Entry 9EGO (electron microscopy, 3.20 A resolution); this record covers chains A and S of the 5 polymer chains in the assembly.

# Chain A
Name: Guanine nucleotide-binding protein G(i) subunit alpha-1
Organism: Homo sapiens
Reference sequence: P63096 (GNAI1_HUMAN); residue numbers follow UniProt; this construct covers 1-354
Amino-acid sequence (354 residues; row label = number of the first residue in the row):
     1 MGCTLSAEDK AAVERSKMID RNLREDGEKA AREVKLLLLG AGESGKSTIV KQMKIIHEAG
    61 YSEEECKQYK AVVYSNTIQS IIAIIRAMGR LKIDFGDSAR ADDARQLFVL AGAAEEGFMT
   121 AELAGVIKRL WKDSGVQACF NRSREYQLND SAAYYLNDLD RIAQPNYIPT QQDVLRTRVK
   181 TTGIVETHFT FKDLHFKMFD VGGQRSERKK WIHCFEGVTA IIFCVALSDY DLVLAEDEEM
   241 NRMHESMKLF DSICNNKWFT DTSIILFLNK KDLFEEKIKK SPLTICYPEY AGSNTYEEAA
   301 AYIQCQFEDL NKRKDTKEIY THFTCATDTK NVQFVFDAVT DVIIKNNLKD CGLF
Not modelled in the structure: 1-2, 55-181, 233-239
UniProt features mapped onto this chain:
  - region: Lys35 to Thr48 (G1 motif), Asp173 to Thr181 (G2 motif), Phe196 to Arg205 (G3 motif), Ile265 to Asp272 (G4 motif), Thr324 to Thr329 (G5 motif)
  - binding site (GTP): Glu43 to Thr48, Ser151, Leu175 to Thr181, Asp200 to Gln204, Asn269 to Asp272, Ala326
  - binding site (Mg(2+)): Ser47, Thr181
  - modified residue: Arg178 (ADP-ribosylarginine), Gln204 (Deamidated glutamine), Cys351 (ADP-ribosylcysteine)
  - lipidation: Gly2 (N-myristoyl glycine), Cys3 (S-palmitoyl cysteine)
  - natural variant: Gly40 (G40C: In NEDHISB; G40R: In NEDHISB), Gly45 (G45D: In NEDHISB), Thr48 (T48I: In NEDHISB; T48K: In NEDHISB), Gln52 (Q52P: In NEDHISB), Ser75 (deletion: In NEDHISB; uncertain significance), Gln172 (deletion: In NEDHISB), Asp173 (D173V: In NEDHISB), Glu186 to Phe189 (deletion: In NEDHISB; uncertain significance), Cys224 (C224Y: In NEDHISB), Lys270 (K270N: In NEDHISB; K270R: In NEDHISB), Asp272 (D272G: In NEDHISB), Ala326 (A326P: In NEDHISB), 1 further natural variant entry in UniProt
  - mutagenesis: Gly42 (G42R: Abolishes switch to an activated conformation and dissociation from beta and gamma subunits upon GTP binding. Abolishes interaction with RGS family members), Glu116 (E116L: Enhances interaction (inactive GDP-bound) with RGS14), Gln147 (Q147L: Enhances interaction (inactive GDP-bound) with RGS14), Glu245 (E245L: Enhances interaction (inactive GDP-bound) with RGS14)

# Chain S
Name: scFv16
Organism: Mus musculus
Notes: antibody fragment or engineered binder
Amino-acid sequence (259 residues; each row starts with the number of its first residue; note: 2 numbers in that range are skipped by the numbering (no residue carries them; nothing is unmodelled there); a row labelled like 121A-121N holds insertion residues (121A, then the next letters in order)):
     1 DVQLVESGGG LVQPGGSRKL SCSASGFAFS SFGMHWVRQA PEKGLEWVAY ISSGSGTIYY
    61 ADTVKGRFTI SRDDPKNTLF LQMTSLRSED TAMYYCVRSI YYYGSSPFDF WGQGTTLTVS
   121 S
121A-121N GGGGSGGGGSGGGG
   124 SDIVMTQATS SVPVTPGESV SISCRSSKSL LHSNGNTYLY WFLQRPGQSP QLLIYRMSNL
   184 ASGVPDRFSG SGSGTAFTLT ISRLEAEDVG VYYCMQHLEY PLTFGAGTKL ELKAAAHHHH
   244 HHHH
Not modelled in the structure: 1, 121A-121N, 236-247
Disulfide bonds: Cys147-Cys217

# How chain A and chain S interact
Contacting residue pairs - 16 pairs, chain A then chain S:
  Ser6(A) - His155(S)  hydrogen bond
  Ser6(A) - Tyr161(S)  hydrogen bond
  Ala7(A) - Leu221(S)
  Glu8(A) - Tyr101(S)
  Glu8(A) - Tyr161(S)
  Glu8(A) - Tyr163(S)  hydrogen bond
  Glu8(A) - His220(S)  salt bridge
  Lys10(A) - Tyr59(S)  hydrogen bond
  Ala11(A) - Tyr101(S)  hydrophobic
  Glu14(A) - Ser52(S)  hydrogen bond
  Glu14(A) - Ser53(S)
  Glu14(A) - Thr57(S)  hydrogen bond
  Arg15(A) - Tyr101(S)
  Arg15(A) - Tyr102(S)
  Met18(A) - Ser53(S)
  Met18(A) - Gly54(S)
Also at the interface, not in a pair above, chain A (11 interface residues in all): Leu5, Asp9, Ala12
Also at the interface, not in a pair above, chain S (15 interface residues in all): Gly56, Asn157, Tyr223

# Overview
The interface between chain A and chain S involves 11 residues on one side and 15 on the other; the contacts
include 6 hydrogen bonds and 1 salt bridge. Among the polar pairs are Glu8(A)-His220(S), Ser6(A)-His155(S) and
Ser6(A)-Tyr161(S).
Here chain A is Guanine nucleotide-binding protein G(i) subunit alpha-1 (Homo sapiens) and chain S is scFv16
(Mus musculus). Entry 9EGO (Cannabinoid receptor 1-Gi complex with novel ligand) was determined by electron
microscopy, deposited together with 9DGI.
